Entry 7D3L (electron microscopy, 3.68 A resolution); this record covers chains 1 and 3 of the 6 polymer chains in the assembly.

Chain 1:
Name: O/tibet/99 VP1
Source organism: Foot-and-mouth disease virus
Chain sequence (213 residues; each row starts with the number of its first residue):
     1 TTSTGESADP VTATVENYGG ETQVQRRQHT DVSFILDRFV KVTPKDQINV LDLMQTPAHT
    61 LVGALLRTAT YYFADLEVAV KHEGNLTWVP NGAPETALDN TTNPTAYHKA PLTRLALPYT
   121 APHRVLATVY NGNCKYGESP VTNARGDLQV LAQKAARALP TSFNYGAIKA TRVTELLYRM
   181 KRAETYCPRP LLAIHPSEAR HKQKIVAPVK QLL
Unresolved in the structure: 1, 133-156, 209-213
From the paper describing this entry:
  - mutagenesis - V50A, D52A, P94A, E95A, P160A: decreased growth
  - mutagenesis - L159A: increased growth

Chain 3:
Name: O/tibet/99 VP3
Source organism: Foot-and-mouth disease virus
Chain sequence (220 residues; numbered 1 to 220; the number before each row is that of its first residue):
     1 GIFPVACSDG YGGLVTTDPK TADPAYGKVF NPPRNMLPGR FTNFLDVAEA CPTFLHFEGD
    61 VPYVTTKTDS DRVLAQFDLS LAAKHMSNTF LAGLAQYYTQ YSGTINLHFM FTGPTDAKAR
   121 YMIAYAPPGM EPPKTPEAAA HCIHAEWDTG LNSKFTFSIP YLSAADYAYT ASDAAETTNV
   181 QGWVCLFQIT HGKADGDALV VLASAGKDFE LRLPVDARTQ
Unresolved in the structure: 220
From the paper describing this entry:
  - mutagenesis - D173A: decreased growth

How chain 1 and chain 3 interact:
Pairs across the interface (45):
  Val-89(1) / Val-215(3)  hydrophobic
  Pro-90(1) / Leu-213(3)
  Asn-91(1) / Thr-99(3)
  Asn-91(1) / Gln-100(3)
  Gly-92(1) / Thr-99(3)
  Thr-96(1) / Ala-217(3)
  Thr-96(1) / Arg-218(3)
  Ala-97(1) / Val-215(3)  hydrophobic
  Ala-97(1) / Asp-216(3)
  Ala-97(1) / Ala-217(3)  hydrophobic
  Asn-100(1) / Asp-216(3)  hydrogen bond (side chain-backbone)
  Asn-100(1) / Ala-217(3)
  Asn-100(1) / Arg-218(3)
  Thr-101(1) / Thr-16(3)  hydrogen bond (backbone-side chain)
  Thr-102(1) / Thr-16(3)
  Thr-102(1) / Thr-17(3)
  Thr-102(1) / Asp-216(3)  hydrogen bond
  Asn-103(1) / Thr-16(3)  hydrogen bond (backbone-side chain)
  Asn-103(1) / Val-215(3)
  Asn-103(1) / Asp-216(3)
  Pro-104(1) / Thr-16(3)
  Pro-104(1) / Thr-17(3)
  Thr-105(1) / Leu-14(3)
  Thr-105(1) / Thr-16(3)
  Ala-106(1) / Leu-14(3)
  Ala-106(1) / Val-15(3)  hydrophobic
  Tyr-107(1) / Leu-14(3)  hydrogen bond (backbone-backbone)
  Tyr-107(1) / Thr-16(3)
  Lys-109(1) / Tyr-11(3)
  Lys-109(1) / Gly-12(3)
  Pro-111(1) / Asp-9(3)
  Pro-111(1) / Gly-10(3)
  Leu-112(1) / Gly-10(3)
  Thr-113(1) / Gly-10(3)
  Arg-114(1) / Gly-10(3)  hydrogen bond (backbone-backbone)
  Arg-114(1) / Tyr-11(3)  hydrogen bond
  Thr-120(1) / Gln-100(3)
  Thr-120(1) / Arg-212(3)  hydrogen bond (backbone-side chain)
  Thr-120(1) / Leu-213(3)
  Ala-121(1) / Arg-212(3)
  Pro-122(1) / Gln-100(3)
  Pro-122(1) / Ala-165(3)
  Pro-122(1) / Tyr-167(3)
  Pro-122(1) / Tyr-169(3)  hydrophobic
  Ser-162(1) / Tyr-169(3)  hydrogen bond
Other interface residues (no listed pair), chain 1 (27 interface residues in all): Ala-93, Pro-94, His-123, Arg-124
Other interface residues (no listed pair), chain 3 (22 interface residues in all): Gly-13, Asp-166, Pro-214

Summary:
The interface between chain 1 and chain 3 involves 27 residues on one side and 22 on the other, with 9
hydrogen bonds. Polar pairs include Asn-100(1)/Asp-216(3), Thr-101(1)/Thr-16(3) and Thr-102(1)/Asp-216(3). The
paper reports that V50A, D52A and P94A of chain 1, among others, reduce growth; L159A of chain 1 increases
growth; 7 substitutions were tested in all.
Chain 1 is O/tibet/99 VP1 and chain 3 is O/tibet/99 VP3, both from Foot-and-mouth disease virus; the
structure, Foot and mouth disease virus O/tibet/99-bound the single chain fragmen antibody F145, was
determined by electron microscopy, deposited together with 7D3K, 7D3M and 7D3R.
